Entry 1F5T (X-ray diffraction, 3.00 A resolution); this record covers chains F and A of the 6 polymer chains in the assembly.

# Chain F
Molecule: 43mer DNA containing dxtr consensus binding sequence
Sequence (43 nucleotides; numbered 396 to 438; the number before each row is that of its first residue):
   396 TTAACATGCA AGGCTAAGGT TAGGCTAACC TTAGCCTTGC ATG

# Chain A
Molecule: Diphtheria toxin repressor
From: Corynebacterium diphtheriae
UniProt: P33120 (DTXR_CORDI); residues 1001-1121 here correspond to UniProt positions 1-121 (UniProt number = residue number - 1000)
Amino-acid sequence (121 residues; numbered 1001 to 1121; the number before each row is that of its first residue):
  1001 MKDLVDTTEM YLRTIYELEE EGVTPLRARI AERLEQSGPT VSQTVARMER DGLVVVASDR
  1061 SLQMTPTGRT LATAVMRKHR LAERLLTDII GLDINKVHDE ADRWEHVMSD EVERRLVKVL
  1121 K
Unresolved in the structure: 1001
Differences from the reference sequence: engineered mutation Asp1102 (Cys102 in P33120)
Metal / ion sites: Ni2+ site 1: Met1010, Asp1102, Glu1105, His1106; Ni2+ site 2: His1079, Glu1083, His1098

# Interface between chain F and chain A
Pairs across the interface (18):
  DA417(F) - Arg1047(A)  phosphate contact
  DA417(F) - Arg1050(A)  salt bridge to the phosphate
  DG418(F) - Lys1002(A)  sugar contact
  DG418(F) - Thr1007(A)  phosphate contact
  DG418(F) - Gln1043(A)  hydrogen bond to the base
  DG418(F) - Arg1047(A)  salt bridge to the phosphate
  DG419(F) - Thr1007(A)  hydrogen bond to the phosphate
  DG419(F) - Gln1036(A)  hydrogen bond to the phosphate
  DG419(F) - Thr1040(A)  sugar contact
  DG419(F) - Gln1043(A)  hydrogen bond to the base
  DC420(F) - Glu1035(A)  phosphate contact
  DC420(F) - Gln1036(A)  phosphate contact
  DC420(F) - Ser1037(A)  hydrogen bond to the phosphate
  DC420(F) - Thr1040(A)  hydrogen bond to the phosphate
  DC420(F) - Gln1043(A)  hydrogen bond to the base
  DT421(F) - Ser1037(A)  base contact
  DT421(F) - Pro1039(A)  base contact
  DA422(F) - Pro1039(A)  base contact
Other interface residues (no listed pair), chain A (12 interface residues in all): Asp1003, Leu1004

# Summary
6 residues of chain F face 12 of chain A across their interface, with 7 hydrogen bonds and 2 salt bridges.
Among the polar pairs are DG418(F)-Gln1043(A), DG419(F)-Gln1043(A) and DC420(F)-Gln1043(A). Met1010(A),
Asp1102(A), Glu1105(A) and His1106(A) coordinate Ni2+ site 1.
Chain F is 43mer DNA containing dxtr consensus binding sequence and chain A is Diphtheria toxin repressor
(Corynebacterium diphtheriae); the structure, Diphtheria tox repressor (C102D mutant) complexed with nickel
and dtxr consensus binding sequence, was determined by X-ray diffraction.
